PDB entry 3ZRW | X-ray diffraction, 2.25 A resolution | chains A and B

# Chain A
Name: AF1503 protein, osmolarity sensor protein envz
Source organism: Archaeoglobus fulgidus
Notes: EC 2.7.13.3
UniProtKB: chimeric construct of O28769, P0AEJ4: residues 278-327 from O28769 (O28769_ARCFU) positions 278-327 (same numbers); residues 328-388 from P0AEJ4 positions 229-289 (UniProt number = residue number - 99)
Chain sequence (116 residues; numbered 274 to 389; the number before each row is that of its first residue):
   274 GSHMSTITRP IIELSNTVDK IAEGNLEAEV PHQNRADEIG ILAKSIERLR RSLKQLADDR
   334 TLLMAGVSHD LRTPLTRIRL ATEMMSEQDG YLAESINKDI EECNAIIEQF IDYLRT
Unresolved in the structure: 274-277, 389
Sequence notes: engineered mutation V291 (Ala in O28769); expression tag (274-277)
Swiss-Prot annotation at these positions:
  - binding site (ATP): H342
  - modified residue: H342 (Phosphohistidine)

# Chain B
Name: AF1503 protein, osmolarity sensor protein envz
Source organism: Archaeoglobus fulgidus
Notes: EC 2.7.13.3
UniProtKB: chimeric construct of O28769, P0AEJ4: residues 278-327 from O28769 (O28769_ARCFU) positions 278-327 (same numbers); residues 328-388 from P0AEJ4 positions 229-289 (UniProt number = residue number - 99)
Chain sequence (116 residues; numbered 274 to 389; the number before each row is that of its first residue):
   274 GSHMSTITRP IIELSNTVDK IAEGNLEAEV PHQNRADEIG ILAKSIERLR RSLKQQADDR
   334 TLLMAGVSHD LRTPLTRIRL ATEMMSEQDG YLAESINKDI EECNAIIEQF IDYLRT
Unresolved in the structure: 274-277, 388-389
Sequence notes: engineered mutation V291 (Ala in O28769), Q329 (Leu230 in O28769); expression tag (274-277)
Swiss-Prot annotation at these positions:
  - binding site (ATP): H342
  - modified residue: H342 (Phosphohistidine)

# Interface between chain A and chain B
Contacting residue pairs (77; chain A residue first):
  I280(A) - I280(B)  hydrophobic
  T281(A) - E311(B)  hydrogen bond
  I284(A) - I284(B)  hydrophobic
  I284(A) - E311(B)
  I284(A) - I312(B)  hydrophobic
  I284(A) - L315(B)  hydrophobic
  I285(A) - E311(B)
  S288(A) - I314(B)  hydrogen bond (side chain-backbone)
  S288(A) - L315(B)
  S288(A) - S318(B)  hydrogen bond (backbone-side chain)
  V291(A) - S318(B)
  V291(A) - I319(B)
  V291(A) - L322(B)  hydrophobic
  D292(A) - S318(B)  hydrogen bond
  D292(A) - R321(B)  salt bridge
  I294(A) - L322(B)  hydrophobic
  A295(A) - L322(B)  hydrophobic
  A295(A) - S325(B)
  E311(A) - T281(B)  hydrogen bond
  E311(A) - I284(B)
  E311(A) - I285(B)
  I312(A) - I284(B)  hydrophobic
  I314(A) - S288(B)
  L315(A) - S288(B)
  L315(A) - L315(B)  hydrophobic
  S318(A) - S288(B)  hydrogen bond (side chain-backbone)
  S318(A) - V291(B)
  S318(A) - D292(B)  hydrogen bond
  I319(A) - V291(B)
  L322(A) - I294(B)  hydrophobic
  L322(A) - A295(B)  hydrophobic
  L322(A) - L322(B)  hydrophobic
  L326(A) - L326(B)  hydrophobic
  R333(A) - R333(B)
  L336(A) - F383(B)  hydrophobic
  L336(A) - Y386(B)  hydrophobic
  M337(A) - F383(B)  hydrophobic
  V340(A) - I379(B)  hydrophobic
  D343(A) - I379(B)
  L344(A) - C376(B)  hydrophobic
  L344(A) - I379(B)  hydrophobic
  P347(A) - D372(B)
  P347(A) - C376(B)  hydrophobic
  L348(A) - C376(B)  hydrophobic
  R350(A) - D372(B)  salt bridge
  R350(A) - E375(B)  salt bridge
  I351(A) - I369(B)  hydrophobic
  I351(A) - D372(B)
  I351(A) - I373(B)  hydrophobic
  A354(A) - L365(B)
  A354(A) - I369(B)  hydrophobic
  M357(A) - L365(B)
  M358(A) - M358(B)  hydrophobic
  M358(A) - D362(B)
  M358(A) - L365(B)  hydrophobic
  S359(A) - D362(B)  hydrogen bond (backbone-side chain)
  Q361(A) - Q361(B)
  D362(A) - M358(B)
  D362(A) - S359(B)  hydrogen bond
  D362(A) - D362(B)
  L365(A) - A354(B)
  L365(A) - M357(B)
  L365(A) - M358(B)  hydrophobic
  I369(A) - A354(B)  hydrophobic
  D372(A) - P347(B)
  D372(A) - R350(B)  salt bridge
  D372(A) - I351(B)
  E375(A) - P347(B)
  E375(A) - R350(B)  salt bridge
  C376(A) - L344(B)  hydrophobic
  C376(A) - L348(B)  hydrophobic
  I379(A) - V340(B)  hydrophobic
  I379(A) - D343(B)
  I379(A) - L344(B)  hydrophobic
  F383(A) - L336(B)  hydrophobic
  F383(A) - F383(B)  hydrophobic
  L387(A) - L336(B)  hydrophobic
Also at the interface, not in a pair above, chain A (48 interface residues in all): L287, S325, T355, Y364, I373, I380, Y386
Also at the interface, not in a pair above, chain B (47 interface residues in all): L287, Y364, I380, L387

# Summary
48 residues of chain A face 47 of chain B across their interface; the contacts include 9 hydrogen bonds and 5
salt bridges. Among the polar pairs are D292(A)-R321(B), R350(A)-D372(B) and R350(A)-E375(B).
Here chain A is AF1503 protein, osmolarity sensor protein envz and chain B is AF1503 protein, osmolarity
sensor protein envz, both from Archaeoglobus fulgidus. Entry 3ZRW (The structure of the dimeric Hamp-Dhp
fusion A291V mutant) was determined by X-ray diffraction (same publication as 3ZRV and 3ZRX).
